Entry 6RET (electron microscopy, 4.30 A resolution (low resolution: residue-level contacts below are approximate; hydrogen-bond / salt-bridge calls are withheld)); this record covers chains T and Y of the 31 polymer chains in the assembly.

== Chain T ==
Molecule: ATP synthase subunit alpha
Source organism: Polytomella sp. Pringsheim 198.80
UniProt: A0ZW40 (A0ZW40_9CHLO); residue numbers follow UniProt; this construct covers 1-562
Sequence (562 residues; row label = number of the first residue in the row):
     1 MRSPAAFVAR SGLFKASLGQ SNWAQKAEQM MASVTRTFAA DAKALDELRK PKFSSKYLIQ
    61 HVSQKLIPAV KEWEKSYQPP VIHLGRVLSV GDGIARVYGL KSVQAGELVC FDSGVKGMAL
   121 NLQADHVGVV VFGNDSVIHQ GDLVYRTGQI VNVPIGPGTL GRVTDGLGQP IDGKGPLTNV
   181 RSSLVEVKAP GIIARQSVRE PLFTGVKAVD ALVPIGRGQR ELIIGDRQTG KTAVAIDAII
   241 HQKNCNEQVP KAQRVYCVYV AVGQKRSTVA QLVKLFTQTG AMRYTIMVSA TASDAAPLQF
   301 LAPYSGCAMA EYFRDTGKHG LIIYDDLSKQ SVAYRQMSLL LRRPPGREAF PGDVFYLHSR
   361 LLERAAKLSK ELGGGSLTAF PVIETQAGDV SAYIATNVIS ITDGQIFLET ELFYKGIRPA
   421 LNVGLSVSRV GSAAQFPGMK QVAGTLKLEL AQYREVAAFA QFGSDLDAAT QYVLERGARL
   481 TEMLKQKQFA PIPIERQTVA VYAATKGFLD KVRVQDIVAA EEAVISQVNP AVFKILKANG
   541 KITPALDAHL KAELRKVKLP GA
Not modelled in the structure: 1-39
Differences from the reference sequence: conflict Arg-266 (Lys in A0ZW40)
Ion coordination: Mg2+: Thr-232 (together with ATP)
Residues lining bound ligands: ATP (adenosine-5'-triphosphate): Asp-226, Arg-227, Gln-228, Thr-229, Gly-230, Lys-231, Thr-232, Ala-233, Phe-413, Arg-418, Gln-486, Lys-487, Gln-488

== Chain Y ==
Molecule: ATP synthase subunit beta
Source organism: Polytomella sp. Pringsheim 198.80
Notes: EC 7.1.2.2
UniProt: A0ZW41 (A0ZW41_9CHLO); residue numbers follow UniProt; this construct covers 1-574
Sequence (574 residues; row label = number of the first residue in the row):
     1 MALRYAAGLA KNVVQRQGAS LNIARAFAAE PAPAIDAGYV SQVIGPVVDV RFDGELPSIL
    61 SSLEVEGHSV RLVLEVAQHM GDNTVRCIAM DSTDGLVRGQ KVVDTGSPIK VPVGRGTLGR
   121 IMNVIGEPVD EQGPIDAADI WSIHREAPEF TEQSTEQEIL VTGIKVVDLL APYQRGGKIG
   181 LFGGAGVGKT VLIMELINNV AKAHGGFSVF AGVGERTREG NDLYREMIES GVIKLGAERG
   241 NSKCTLVYGQ MNEPPGARAR VALTGLTVAE YFRDIEGQDV LLFVDNIFRF TQANSEVSAL
   301 LGRIPSAVGY QPTLATDLGG LQERITTTTK GSITSVQAVY VPADDLTDPA PATTFAHLDA
   361 TTVLSRSIAE LGIYPAVDPL DSTSRMLNPN VIGAEHYNVA RGVQKVLQDY KNLQDIIAIL
   421 GMDELSEEDK LTVARARKIQ RFLSQPFQVA EVFTGTPGKY VDLADTISGF QGVLTGKYDD
   481 LPEMAFYMVG DIKEVKEKAD KMAKDIASRK EADNKKVSEE LKDIPSLDKL VSEIKEVVIE
   541 EDDGLEEDFK AEALSSETVV LNEEGKSVPL PKKN
Not modelled in the structure: 1-35, 557-574
Differences from the reference sequence: conflict Ala-350 (Gly in A0ZW41), Leu-387 (Arg in A0ZW41)

== How chain T and chain Y interact ==
Pairs across the interface (121):
  Gly-99(T) / Arg-98(Y)
  Leu-100(T) / Arg-98(Y)
  Lys-101(T) / Arg-98(Y)
  Ser-102(T) / Val-97(Y)
  Val-103(T) / Leu-96(Y)
  Val-103(T) / Val-97(Y)
  Gln-104(T) / Gly-95(Y)
  Gln-104(T) / Leu-96(Y)
  Gln-104(T) / Val-97(Y)
  Ala-105(T) / Val-43(Y)
  Ala-105(T) / Thr-93(Y)
  Ala-105(T) / Asp-94(Y)
  Ala-105(T) / Gly-95(Y)
  Ala-105(T) / Leu-96(Y)
  Asn-121(T) / Val-43(Y)
  Asn-121(T) / Ile-44(Y)
  Leu-122(T) / Gln-42(Y)
  Leu-122(T) / Val-43(Y)
  Leu-122(T) / Arg-98(Y)
  Gln-123(T) / Ser-41(Y)
  Gln-123(T) / Gln-42(Y)
  Gln-123(T) / Arg-98(Y)
  Ala-124(T) / Gln-42(Y)
  Ala-124(T) / Arg-98(Y)
  Val-127(T) / Arg-98(Y)
  Ile-150(T) / Gly-95(Y)
  Pro-157(T) / Leu-545(Y)
  Pro-157(T) / Glu-546(Y)
  Pro-157(T) / Phe-549(Y)
  Gly-158(T) / Glu-546(Y)
  Asn-179(T) / Glu-546(Y)
  Asn-179(T) / Phe-549(Y)
  Asn-179(T) / Lys-550(Y)
  Val-180(T) / Phe-549(Y)
  Arg-181(T) / Phe-549(Y)
  Lys-188(T) / Asp-91(Y)
  Lys-188(T) / Asn-252(Y)
  Lys-188(T) / Glu-253(Y)
  Ala-189(T) / Asn-252(Y)
  Pro-190(T) / Thr-217(Y)
  Gly-191(T) / Thr-217(Y)
  Ile-192(T) / Ile-121(Y)
  Ile-192(T) / Thr-217(Y)
  Ile-192(T) / Asn-221(Y)
  Ile-192(T) / Gln-250(Y)
  Ile-193(T) / Val-129(Y)
  Ile-193(T) / Asp-130(Y)
  Ile-193(T) / Tyr-224(Y)
  Arg-195(T) / Thr-217(Y)
  Arg-195(T) / Arg-218(Y)
  Arg-195(T) / Asn-221(Y)
  Arg-195(T) / Arg-225(Y)
  Gln-196(T) / Asn-221(Y)
  Ser-197(T) / Asp-222(Y)
  Arg-220(T) / Arg-218(Y)
  Glu-247(T) / Ile-539(Y)
  Gln-248(T) / Ile-539(Y)
  Val-249(T) / Ile-539(Y)
  Pro-250(T) / Glu-540(Y)
  Lys-251(T) / Glu-540(Y)
  Lys-251(T) / Asp-542(Y)
  Lys-251(T) / Asp-543(Y)
  Lys-251(T) / Gly-544(Y)
  Arg-254(T) / Glu-540(Y)
  Arg-254(T) / Asp-542(Y)
  Tyr-256(T) / Asp-543(Y)
  Arg-283(T) / Glu-541(Y)
  Arg-283(T) / Asp-543(Y)
  Tyr-284(T) / Asp-543(Y)
  Tyr-312(T) / Phe-549(Y)
  Tyr-312(T) / Glu-552(Y)
  Phe-313(T) / Leu-545(Y)
  Lys-318(T) / Leu-545(Y)
  Arg-343(T) / Ile-44(Y)
  Arg-343(T) / Gly-45(Y)
  Pro-344(T) / Ala-299(Y)
  Pro-344(T) / Leu-300(Y)
  Arg-347(T) / Val-308(Y)
  Gly-352(T) / Glu-296(Y)
  Phe-355(T) / Arg-258(Y)
  Phe-355(T) / Glu-296(Y)
  Tyr-356(T) / Asn-252(Y)
  Tyr-356(T) / Glu-253(Y)
  Tyr-356(T) / Pro-254(Y)
  Tyr-356(T) / Pro-255(Y)
  Tyr-356(T) / Arg-258(Y)
  Ser-359(T) / Met-251(Y)
  Ser-359(T) / Asn-252(Y)
  Glu-363(T) / Arg-216(Y)
  Glu-363(T) / Thr-217(Y)
  Glu-363(T) / Met-251(Y)
  Ser-391(T) / Ala-343(Y)
  Ile-399(T) / Arg-216(Y)
  Ser-400(T) / Arg-216(Y)
  Ser-400(T) / Met-251(Y)
  Ser-400(T) / Arg-289(Y)
  Ile-401(T) / Arg-216(Y)
  Ile-401(T) / Met-251(Y)
  Thr-402(T) / Arg-216(Y)
  Asp-403(T) / Arg-216(Y)
  Asp-403(T) / Arg-218(Y)
  Arg-429(T) / Arg-216(Y)
  Arg-429(T) / Glu-219(Y)
  Val-430(T) / Arg-218(Y)
  Asn-529(T) / Leu-527(Y)
  Ala-531(T) / Val-531(Y)
  Val-532(T) / Leu-527(Y)
  Lys-534(T) / Ile-534(Y)
  Ile-535(T) / Leu-527(Y)
  Ile-535(T) / Leu-530(Y)
  Ile-535(T) / Ile-534(Y)
  Ala-538(T) / Ile-534(Y)
  Pro-544(T) / Ile-524(Y)
  Ala-545(T) / Ile-524(Y)
  Ala-545(T) / Leu-530(Y)
  Leu-546(T) / Leu-527(Y)
  Leu-546(T) / Leu-530(Y)
  Ala-548(T) / Ile-524(Y)
  His-549(T) / Ile-524(Y)
  His-549(T) / Pro-525(Y)
  His-549(T) / Leu-527(Y)
Other interface residues (no listed pair), chain T (78 interface residues in all): Leu-120, Leu-160, Glu-186, Val-198, Thr-316, Pro-345, Asp-353, Arg-360, Tyr-393, Asn-397, Asp-547
Other interface residues (no listed pair), chain Y (66 interface residues in all): Pro-46, Ser-92, Glu-131, Gly-184, Ala-185, Gly-220, Gln-292, Gly-302, Pro-305, Gly-309, Asp-523, Ser-526, Val-538

== Overview ==
Chain T and chain Y form an interface of 78 and 66 residues respectively. Chain T binds ATP.
Chain T is ATP synthase subunit alpha and chain Y is ATP synthase subunit beta, both from Polytomella sp.
Pringsheim 198.80; the structure, Cryo-EM structure of Polytomella F-ATP synthase, Rotary substate 3C,
monomer-masked refinement, was determined by electron microscopy together with 6RD4, 6RD5, 6RD6, 6RD7, 6RD8,
6RD9 and 46 further entries from the same study.
